Entry 9D3O (electron microscopy, 3.00 A resolution); this record covers chains A and I of the 10 polymer chains in the assembly.

# Chain A
Name: Histone H3.2
Source organism: Homo sapiens
Reference sequence: Q71DI3 (H32_HUMAN); residues 37-135 here correspond to UniProt positions 38-136 (UniProt number = residue number + 1)
Amino-acid sequence (99 residues; each row starts with the number of its first residue):
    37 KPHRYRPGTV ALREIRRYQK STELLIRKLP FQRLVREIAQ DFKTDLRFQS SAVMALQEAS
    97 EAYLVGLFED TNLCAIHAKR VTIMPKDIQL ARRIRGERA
Curated features (UniProtKB/Swiss-Prot):
  - modified residue: Lys37 (N6-methyllysine), Tyr41 (Phosphotyrosine), Lys56 (N6,N6,N6-trimethyllysine), Ser57 (Phosphoserine), Lys64 (N6-(2-hydroxyisobutyryl)lysine), Lys79 (N6,N6,N6-trimethyllysine), Thr80 (Phosphothreonine), Ser86 (Phosphoserine), Thr107 (Phosphothreonine), Lys115 (N6-acetyllysine), Lys122 (N6-(2-hydroxyisobutyryl)lysine)
  - lipidation: Cys110 (S-palmitoyl cysteine)

# Chain I
Molecule: noncoding strand (145-nt DNA)
Source organism: Xenopus borealis
Sequence (145 nucleotides; row label = number of the first residue in the row; numbers below 1 keep their minus sign (DC-72 is residue -72)):
   -72 CTTGTTTTCC TGCCTGGGGG AAAAGACCCT GGCATGGGGA GGAGCTGGGC CCCCCCCAGA
   -12 AGGCAGCACA AGGGGAGGAA AAGTCAGCCT TGTGCTCGCC TACGGCCATA CCACCCTGAA
    48 AGTGCCCGAT ATCGTCTGAT CTCGG

# How chain A and chain I interact
Residue-residue contacts (17; chain A residue first):
  Arg40(A) with DC70(I), sugar contact
  Tyr41(A) with DT69(I), phosphate contact
  Arg42(A) with DA-5(I), salt bridge to the phosphate; DC70(I), hydrogen bond to the phosphate
  Pro43(A) with DA-5(I), phosphate contact
  Thr45(A) with DC70(I), hydrogen bond to the phosphate
  Arg63(A) with DA-13(I), salt bridge to the phosphate
  Arg72(A) with DC-23(I), salt bridge to the phosphate
  Arg83(A) with DG-24(I), hydrogen bond to the sugar; DC-23(I), phosphate contact
  Phe84(A) with DG-24(I), sugar contact; DC-23(I), hydrogen bond to the phosphate
  Gln85(A) with DG-24(I), phosphate contact
  Arg116(A) with DA-3(I), phosphate contact
  Val117(A) with DA-3(I), hydrogen bond to the phosphate
  Thr118(A) with DA-3(I), hydrogen bond to the phosphate
  Met120(A) with DA-3(I), phosphate contact
Also at the interface, not in a pair above, chain A (16 interface residues in all): Ser86, Lys115
Also at the interface, not in a pair above, chain I (13 interface residues in all): DG-25, DG-14, DA-8, DC-4, DA-2, DG71

# Overview
Chain A and chain I form an interface of 16 and 13 residues respectively, with 6 hydrogen bonds and 3 salt
bridges. Among the polar pairs are Arg83(A)-DG-24(I), Arg42(A)-DC70(I) and Thr45(A)-DC70(I).
Here chain A is Histone H3.2 (Homo sapiens) and chain I is noncoding strand (145-nt DNA) (Xenopus borealis).
Entry 9D3O (167-bp 5S rDNA nucleosome - closed) was determined by electron microscopy, deposited together with
9D3K, 9D3L, 9D3N, 9D3Q, 9D3R, 9D3S and 9D3T.
